Entry 8E4X (X-ray diffraction, 2.80 A resolution); this record covers chains A and C of the 4 polymer chains in the assembly.

# Chain A
Name: Double-stranded RNA-specific editase 1
Organism: Homo sapiens
Notes: EC 3.5.4.37
UniProt: P78563 (RED1_HUMAN), isoform P78563-4; residues 215-701 here correspond to UniProt positions 243-729 (UniProt number = residue number + 28)
Sequence (488 residues; numbered 214 to 701; the number before each row is that of its first residue):
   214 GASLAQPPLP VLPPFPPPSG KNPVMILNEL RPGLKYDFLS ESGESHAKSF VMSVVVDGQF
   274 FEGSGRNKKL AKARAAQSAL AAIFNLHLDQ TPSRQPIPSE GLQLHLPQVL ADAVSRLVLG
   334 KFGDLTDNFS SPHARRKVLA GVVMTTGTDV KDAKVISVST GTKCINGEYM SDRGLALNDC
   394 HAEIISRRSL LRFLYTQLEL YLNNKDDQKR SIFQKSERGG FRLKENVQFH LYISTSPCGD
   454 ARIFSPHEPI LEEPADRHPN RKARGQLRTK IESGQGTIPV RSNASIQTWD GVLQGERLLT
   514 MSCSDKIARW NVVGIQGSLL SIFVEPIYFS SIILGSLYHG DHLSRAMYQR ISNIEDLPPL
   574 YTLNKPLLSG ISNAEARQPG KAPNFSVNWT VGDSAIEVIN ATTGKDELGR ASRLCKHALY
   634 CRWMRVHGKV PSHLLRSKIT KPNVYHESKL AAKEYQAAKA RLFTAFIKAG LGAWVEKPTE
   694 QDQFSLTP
Not modelled in the structure: 214-315, 700-701
Construct notes: expression tag (214); engineered mutation Gln488 (Glu516 in P78563)
Ion coordination: Zn2+: His394, Cys451, Cys516 (shared with 8AZ_13(C) of chain C)
Residues lining bound ligands: inositol hexakisphosphate (IHP): Asn391, Asp392, Ile397, Arg400, Arg401, Thr513, Lys519, Arg522, Gly530, Ser531, Lys629, Tyr658, Lys662, Tyr668, Lys672, Trp687, Val688, Glu689, Lys690, Asp695
What the authors report for this chain:
  - binding site for the 32-nt RNA strand (chain C): His259, Arg455
  - binding site for the 32-nt RNA strand: Ser258

# Chain C
Molecule: 32-nt RNA strand
Sequence (32 nucleotides; numbered 1 to 32; the number before each row is that of its first residue):
     1 GCUCGCGAUG CGXGAGGGCU CUGAUAGCUA CG
Modified residues: 8AZ (8-aza-nebularine-5'-monophosphate) at position 13
Ion coordination: Zn2+: 8AZ_13 (shared with His394(A), Cys451(A), Cys516(A) of chain A)

# Chain A / chain C interface
Contacting residue pairs (29):
  Val351(A) with 8AZ_13(C), base contact
  Gly374(A) with 8AZ_13(C), base contact
  Thr375(A) with 8AZ_13(C), hydrogen bond to the sugar; G14(C), hydrogen bond to the phosphate
  Lys376(A) with G14(C), salt bridge to the phosphate; A15(C), salt bridge to the phosphate
  His394(A) with 8AZ_13(C), hydrogen bond to the sugar
  Ala395(A) with 8AZ_13(C), base contact
  Glu396(A) with 8AZ_13(C), base contact
  Ser449(A) with 8AZ_13(C), base contact
  Pro450(A) with 8AZ_13(C), base contact
  Cys451(A) with 8AZ_13(C), base contact
  Arg455(A) with 8AZ_13(C), salt bridge to the phosphate
  Pro459(A) with C11(C), sugar contact
  His460(A) with C11(C), hydrogen bond to the sugar
  Arg470(A) with C2(C), phosphate contact
  His471(A) with C2(C), salt bridge to the phosphate
  Asn473(A) with G1(C), hydrogen bond to the sugar; C2(C), sugar contact
  Arg474(A) with C2(C), phosphate contact; U3(C), phosphate contact
  Lys475(A) with C2(C), phosphate contact; U3(C), hydrogen bond to the phosphate
  Ser486(A) with G14(C), hydrogen bond to the base; A15(C), hydrogen bond to the sugar
  Gly487(A) with G14(C), sugar contact
  Gln488(A) with G12(C), hydrogen bond to the sugar; G14(C), base contact
  Cys516(A) with 8AZ_13(C), base contact
Other interface residues (no listed pair), chain A (29 interface residues in all): Thr448, Ala476, Ile484, Glu485, Gly489, Ala595, Thr615

# Overview
The interface between chain A and chain C involves 29 residues on one side and 8 on the other, with 9 hydrogen
bonds and 4 salt bridges. Among the polar pairs are Ser486(A)-G14(C), Thr375(A)-8AZ_13(C) and
His394(A)-8AZ_13(C). From the paper: a binding site for the 32-nt RNA strand (chain C) at His259(A) and
Arg455(A); a binding site for the 32-nt RNA strand at Ser258(A).
Here chain A is Double-stranded RNA-specific editase 1 (Homo sapiens) and chain C is a 32-nt RNA strand. Entry
8E4X (Human Adenosine Deaminase Acting on dsRNA (ADAR2-R2D) bound to dsRNA containing a G:3-deaza dA pair
adjacent ...) was determined by X-ray diffraction (same publication as 8E0F).
